9ERL - chains A and D of the 6 polymer chains in the assembly; structure by electron microscopy, 3.00 A resolution.

== Chain A ==
Protein: Na(+)-translocating ferredoxin:NAD(+) oxidoreductase complex subunit A
Source organism: Acetobacterium woodii DSM 1030
Notes: EC 7.2.1.2
Reference sequence: H6LC28 (RNFA_ACEWD); residues 1-191 here = UniProt positions 1-191
Chain sequence (191 residues; row label = number of the first residue in the row):
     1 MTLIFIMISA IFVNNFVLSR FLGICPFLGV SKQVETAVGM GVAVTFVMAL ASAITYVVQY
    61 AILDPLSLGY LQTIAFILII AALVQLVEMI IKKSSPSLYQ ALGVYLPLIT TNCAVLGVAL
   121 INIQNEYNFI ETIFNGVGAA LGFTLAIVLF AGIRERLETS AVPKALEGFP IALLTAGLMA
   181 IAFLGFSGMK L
Metal / ion sites: Na+ site 1 near Leu18 (its only coordinating residue here); 2Fe-2S cluster Fe: Cys25, Cys113 (shared with 2 residues of chain E); Na+ site 2 near Ala180 (its only coordinating residue here)
Ligand contacts: 2Fe-2S cluster (FES): Leu22, Ile24, Cys25, Pro26, Thr111, Asn112, Cys113
From the paper describing this entry:
  - mutagenesis - Y105A: decreased catalytic activity
  - mutagenesis - Y105A: decreased growth
  - mutagenesis - T110G: abolished growth
  - mutagenesis - T111G: unchanged growth
  - mutagenesis - Y105A, T111G: abolished growth in response to under 2 mM NaCl

== Chain D ==
Protein: Na(+)-translocating ferredoxin:NAD(+) oxidoreductase complex subunit D
Source organism: Acetobacterium woodii DSM 1030
Notes: EC 7.2.1.2
Reference sequence: H6LC31 (RNFD_ACEWD); numbering as in UniProt (aligned over 1-318)
Chain sequence (318 residues; each row starts with the number of its first residue):
     1 MNELNLTVSS SPHIRAKHST ASIMQNVIIA LLPALAVAGY VFGLWALALV AICVISSVAT
    61 EAVIQKLLKK PITVNDWSAV VTGVLLAFNL PINAPWWIGV VGSVFAIAIV KQCFGGLGQN
   121 FINPALAARA FLLASWPGHM TSTAYIPLTD TVTTATPLAL LKAGETGSMP STLDLFTGLN
   181 GVYGCIGEIS ALALLIGGLY LIYKGIISWR IPTIYLLTIA IFALLVGQDP IVHMVSGGVM
   241 LGAFFMATDY ASSPVTAKGQ IIYAIGCGLI TMIIRLYGGY PEGCSYSILL MNVATPLIER
   301 FTKERIYGVT KIKKEAKA
Swiss-Prot annotation at these positions:
  - modified residue: Thr156 (FMN phosphoryl threonine)
Glycans and other covalent adducts: flavin mononucleotide (FMN) linked to Thr156
Ligand contacts:
  - FMN (flavin mononucleotide): Asn89, Arg129, Ser142, Tyr145, Leu158, Ala159, Gly184, Cys185, Glu188, Gly237, Gly238, Leu241, Met246, Tyr280, Pro281, Glu282, Gly283, Cys284, Ser285, Tyr286
  - riboflavin (RBF): Ile23, Met24, Val27, Ser78, Val81, Thr82, Leu85, Lys111, Leu117, Gly118, Asn120, Asn123, Pro124, Ala125, Ile206, Ile207, Phe245, Met246, Thr248, Asp249, Tyr250, Ala251
From the paper describing this entry:
  - mutagenesis - N123A, D249A: abolished growth
  - mutagenesis - N123A, D249A: abolished catalytic activity
  - mutagenesis - F245A: unchanged growth

== How chain A and chain D interact ==
Contacting residue pairs (30; chain A residue first):
  Val34(A) - Arg300(D)
  Val148(A) - Leu297(D)  hydrophobic
  Leu149(A) - Val293(D)  hydrophobic
  Leu149(A) - Leu297(D)  hydrophobic
  Gly152(A) - Pro296(D)
  Ile153(A) - Val293(D)  hydrophobic
  Glu155(A) - Arg300(D)  salt bridge
  Arg156(A) - Gly118(D)
  Arg156(A) - Asn120(D)  hydrogen bond (side chain-backbone)
  Arg156(A) - Ala251(D)
  Leu157(A) - Phe114(D)  hydrophobic
  Ser160(A) - Phe114(D)
  Ser160(A) - Gln119(D)  hydrogen bond (side chain-backbone)
  Ala161(A) - Phe114(D)
  Ala161(A) - Gly115(D)
  Ala161(A) - Gln119(D)  hydrogen bond (backbone-side chain)
  Val162(A) - Phe114(D)
  Leu166(A) - Cys113(D)
  Ile171(A) - Cys113(D)
  Ile171(A) - Phe114(D)  hydrophobic
  Thr175(A) - Phe121(D)
  Phe183(A) - Leu290(D)  hydrophobic
  Leu184(A) - Tyr280(D)
  Gly185(A) - Tyr280(D)
  Gly185(A) - Tyr286(D)
  Phe186(A) - Leu290(D)  hydrophobic
  Ser187(A) - Tyr280(D)
  Met189(A) - Ile273(D)  hydrophobic
  Met189(A) - Tyr277(D)
  Met189(A) - Gly278(D)
Also at the interface, not in a pair above, chain A (26 interface residues in all): Pro163, Leu178, Met179, Ile181, Ala182, Gly188
Also at the interface, not in a pair above, chain D (24 interface residues in all): Ile122, Ala130, Ile274, Gly279, Leu289, Ala294

== Summary ==
The interface between chain A and chain D involves 26 residues on one side and 24 on the other, with 3
hydrogen bonds and 1 salt bridge. Polar pairs include Glu155(A)-Arg300(D), Arg156(A)-Asn120(D) and
Ser160(A)-Gln119(D). The paper reports that Y105A and T111G of chain A abolish growth in response to under 2
mM NaCl; N123A and D249A of chain D abolish growth; 6 substitutions were tested in all.
Here chain A is Na(+)-translocating ferredoxin:NAD(+) oxidoreductase complex subunit A and chain D is
Na(+)-translocating ferredoxin:NAD(+) oxidoreductase complex subunit D, both from Acetobacterium woodii DSM
1030. Entry 9ERL (Cryo-EM structure of sodium pumping Rnf complex from Acetobacterium woodii in apo state) was
determined by electron microscopy together with 9ERI, 9ERJ and 9ERK from the same study.
